PDB entry 8XAX | electron microscopy, 2.92 A resolution | chains E and F of the 20 polymer chains in the assembly

[Chain E (and F)]
Molecule: ATP-binding protein
Source organism: Escherichia coli
Notes: chain F of this document is another copy of the same molecule, construct and numbering; everything in this record applies to it too
UniProtKB: A0A9X9SUP5 (A0A9X9SUP5_ECOLX); residue numbers follow UniProt; this construct covers 1-571
Chain sequence (571 residues; row label = number of the first residue in the row):
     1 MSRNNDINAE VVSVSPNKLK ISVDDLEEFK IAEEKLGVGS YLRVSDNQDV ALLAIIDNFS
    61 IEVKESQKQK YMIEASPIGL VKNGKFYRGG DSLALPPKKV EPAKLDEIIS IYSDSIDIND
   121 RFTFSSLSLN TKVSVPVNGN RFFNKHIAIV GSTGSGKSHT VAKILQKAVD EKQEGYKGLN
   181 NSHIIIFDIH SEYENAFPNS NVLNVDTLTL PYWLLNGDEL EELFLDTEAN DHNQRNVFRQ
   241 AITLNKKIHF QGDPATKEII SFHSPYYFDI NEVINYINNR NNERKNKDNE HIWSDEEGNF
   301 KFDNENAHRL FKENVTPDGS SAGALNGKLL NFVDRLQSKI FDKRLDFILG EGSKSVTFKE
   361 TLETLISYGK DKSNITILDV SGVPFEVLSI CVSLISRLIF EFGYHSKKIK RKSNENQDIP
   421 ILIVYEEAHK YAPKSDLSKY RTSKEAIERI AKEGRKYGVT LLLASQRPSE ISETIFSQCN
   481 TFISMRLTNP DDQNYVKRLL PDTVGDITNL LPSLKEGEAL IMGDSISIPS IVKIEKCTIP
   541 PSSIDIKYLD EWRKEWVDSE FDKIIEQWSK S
Disordered / not traced: 1-4
Metal / ion sites: Mg2+: S158 (together with ADP)
Residues lining bound ligands: ADP (adenosine-5'-diphosphate): S152, T153, G154, S155, G156, K157, S158, H159, E192, E516, G517, K533, I534, E535, K536
From the paper describing this entry:
  - mutagenesis - K157A: decreased growth in response to phage lambda

[How chain E and chain F interact]
Pairs across the interface (156; chain E residue first):
  L26(E) with L95(F), hydrophobic
  F29(E) with L95(F), hydrophobic
  A32(E) with L93(F)
  V38(E) with P16(F), hydrophobic; D91(F)
  N58(E) with P16(F)
  F59(E) with V14(F), hydrophobic; S15(F); P16(F); D91(F); L93(F), hydrophobic
  S60(E) with V14(F)
  I61(E) with V12(F); S13(F); V14(F), hydrogen bond (backbone-backbone); L93(F), hydrophobic; P96(F)
  E62(E) with V12(F)
  V63(E) with V12(F), hydrogen bond (backbone-backbone); P96(F), hydrophobic
  Q69(E) with L95(F)
  Y71(E) with L93(F)
  S152(E) with P501(F), hydrogen bond (side chain-backbone)
  T153(E) with D524(F)
  H190(E) with R455(F)
  R284(E) with N289(F)
  G319(E) with N289(F), hydrogen bond (backbone-side chain)
  S320(E) with N289(F), hydrogen bond (backbone-side chain)
  G327(E) with H232(F), hydrogen bond (backbone-side chain); N236(F), hydrogen bond (backbone-side chain)
  K328(E) with H232(F)
  L330(E) with N236(F); Q240(F)
  N331(E) with R235(F); R239(F)
  D334(E) with R239(F); S261(F), hydrogen bond (backbone-side chain); H263(F), hydrogen bond (backbone-side chain)
  R335(E) with D218(F), salt bridge; H263(F), hydrogen bond (backbone-side chain)
  Q337(E) with S261(F)
  S338(E) with H263(F)
  F341(E) with E258(F); I259(F)
  R344(E) with F400(F); Y404(F); E453(F), salt bridge; Y457(F), hydrogen bond
  S381(E) with K456(F), hydrogen bond
  G382(E) with Y457(F)
  P384(E) with E453(F)
  F385(E) with E448(F); R449(F); K452(F); E453(F), hydrogen bond (backbone-side chain)
  E386(E) with R449(F), salt bridge
  K439(E) with D436(F), salt bridge
  Y440(E) with K452(F)
  R467(E) with S477(F); L499(F)
  R486(E) with R88(F)
  T488(E) with P501(F), hydrogen bond (side chain-backbone); D502(F); T503(F)
  N489(E) with K497(F), hydrogen bond (side chain-backbone); R498(F), hydrogen bond (side chain-backbone); L500(F), hydrogen bond (side chain-backbone); P501(F), hydrogen bond (backbone-backbone)
  P490(E) with T503(F)
  D491(E) with R498(F)
  N509(E) with N17(F)
  S513(E) with G90(F)
  K515(E) with G89(F); G90(F)
  D545(E) with K145(F), salt bridge
  I546(E) with N144(F), hydrogen bond (backbone-side chain); K407(F); D418(F); G458(F)
  K547(E) with N140(F)
  Y548(E) with N140(F); F143(F), hydrophobic; N144(F), hydrogen bond (backbone-side chain); P420(F); I421(F), hydrogen bond (side chain-backbone); G458(F), hydrogen bond (side chain-backbone); V459(F); T460(F), hydrogen bond
  L549(E) with G139(F); N140(F), hydrogen bond (backbone-side chain); E171(F)
  D550(E) with N140(F), hydrogen bond (backbone-side chain)
  E551(E) with N181(F); N416(F); P420(F)
  W552(E) with F143(F), hydrophobic; A168(F), hydrophobic; N180(F), hydrogen bond (backbone-side chain); N181(F), hydrogen bond (backbone-backbone); S182(F); H183(F); I184(F), hydrophobic; P420(F), hydrogen bond (side chain-backbone); L422(F), hydrophobic
  R553(E) with N119(F), hydrogen bond (side chain-backbone); R121(F); K172(F); Q173(F), hydrogen bond (backbone-backbone); Y176(F), hydrogen bond (backbone-side chain)
  K554(E) with Q173(F); Y176(F), hydrogen bond (backbone-side chain); N180(F); N181(F), hydrogen bond (backbone-backbone); N416(F); Q417(F), hydrogen bond
  E555(E) with Y176(F); N181(F)
  W556(E) with L179(F); N180(F); N181(F); S182(F); H183(F); S367(F); Y368(F); K372(F); S373(F); N374(F)
  V557(E) with N181(F), hydrogen bond (backbone-side chain); Y368(F), hydrogen bond (backbone-side chain); Q417(F); I419(F), hydrophobic
  D558(E) with K372(F), salt bridge
  E560(E) with Q417(F); D418(F), hydrogen bond (side chain-backbone); I419(F)
  F561(E) with L362(F); E363(F); I366(F), hydrophobic; Y368(F), hydrophobic; F402(F), hydrophobic
  K563(E) with I409(F)
  I564(E) with F402(F); H405(F); S406(F); I409(F)
  I565(E) with K359(F); L362(F), hydrophobic
  Q567(E) with H405(F); K408(F)
  W568(E) with F358(F), hydrophobic; L362(F), hydrophobic; L398(F); E401(F); F402(F); H405(F)
  S571(E) with H405(F)
Other interface residues (no listed pair), chain E (75 interface residues in all): E33, D206, E228, V383, K430, L437, E470, D562, S569
Other interface residues (no listed pair), chain F (103 interface residues in all): V11, P97, D120, F122, I260, F262, Y266, R397, R411, R441, K444, E445, Q478, N480

[Overview]
The interface between chain E and chain F involves 75 residues on one side and 103 on the other, with 37
hydrogen bonds and 6 salt bridges. Polar pairs include R335(E)-D218(F), R344(E)-E453(F) and E386(E)-R449(F).
Ligands of chain E: ADP. From the paper: K157A of chain E reduces growth in response to phage lambda.
Both chains are ATP-binding protein (Escherichia coli). Entry 8XAX (Cryo-EM structure of an anti-phage defense
complex bound to AMPPNP and DNA at state 2) was determined by electron microscopy together with 8XAU, 8XAV,
8XAW and 8XAY from the same study.
